7VZR - chains A and a of the 12 polymer chains in the assembly; structure by electron microscopy, 2.22 A resolution.

[Chain A (and a)]
Name: Photosynthetic reaction center subunit M
Organism: Chloracidobacterium thermophilum B
Notes: chain a of this document is another copy of the same molecule, construct and numbering; everything in this record applies to it too
UniProtKB: G2LDR8 (G2LDR8_CHLTF); residue numbers follow UniProt; this construct covers 1-865
Amino-acid sequence (865 residues; numbered 1 to 865; the number before each row is that of its first residue):
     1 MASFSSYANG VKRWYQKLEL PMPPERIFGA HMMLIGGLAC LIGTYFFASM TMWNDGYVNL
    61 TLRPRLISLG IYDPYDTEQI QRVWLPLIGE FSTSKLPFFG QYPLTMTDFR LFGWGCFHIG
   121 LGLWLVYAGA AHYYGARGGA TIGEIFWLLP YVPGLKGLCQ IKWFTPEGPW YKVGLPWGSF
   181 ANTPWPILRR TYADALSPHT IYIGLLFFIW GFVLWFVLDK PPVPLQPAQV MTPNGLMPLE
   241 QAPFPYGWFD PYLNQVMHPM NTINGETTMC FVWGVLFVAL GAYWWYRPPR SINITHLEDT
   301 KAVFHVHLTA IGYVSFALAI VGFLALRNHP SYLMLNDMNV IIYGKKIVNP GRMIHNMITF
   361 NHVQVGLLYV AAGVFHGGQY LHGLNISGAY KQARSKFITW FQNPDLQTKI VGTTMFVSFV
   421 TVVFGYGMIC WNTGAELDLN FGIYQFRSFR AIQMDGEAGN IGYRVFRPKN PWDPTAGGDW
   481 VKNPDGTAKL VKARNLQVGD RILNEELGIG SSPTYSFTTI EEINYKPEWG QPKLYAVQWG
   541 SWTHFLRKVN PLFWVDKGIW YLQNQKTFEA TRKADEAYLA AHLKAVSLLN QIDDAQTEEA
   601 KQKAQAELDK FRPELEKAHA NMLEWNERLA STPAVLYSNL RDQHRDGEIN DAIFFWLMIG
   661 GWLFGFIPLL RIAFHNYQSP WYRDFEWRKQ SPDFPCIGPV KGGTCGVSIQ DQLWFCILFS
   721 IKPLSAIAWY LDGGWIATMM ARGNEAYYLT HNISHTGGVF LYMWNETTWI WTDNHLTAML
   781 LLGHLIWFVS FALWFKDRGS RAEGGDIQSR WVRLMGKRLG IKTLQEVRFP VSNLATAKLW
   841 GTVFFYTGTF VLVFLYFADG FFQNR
Unresolved in the structure: 1-11 (chain a: 1-7)
Ion coordination: bacteriochlorophyll a Mg near E266 (its only coordinating residue here); 4Fe-4S cluster Fe: C705 (shared with C696(a), C705(a) of chain a); Ca2+: D732, E766, Y856, D859, G860; Zn ion near H784 (its only coordinating residue here)
Residues lining bound ligands:
  - 2GO ([methyl 9-acetyl-14-ethyl-20-hydroxy-4,8,13,18-tetramethyl-3-{3-oxo-3-[(3,7,11,15-tetramethylhexadec-2-en-1-yl)oxy]propyl}-3,4,20,21-tetradehydrophorbine-21-carboxylatato(2-)-kappa~4~N~23~,N~24~,N~25~,N~26~]zinc), molecule 1: V422, Y426, I429, L657, G661, F664, I721, K722, P723, S725, A726, W729, I736, V759, M763, W764, T767, I770, L780, H784, W787, F845, T849, L852, V853, Y856
  - 2GO, molecule 2: F760, M763, W764
  - 84Q ([(2S)-2-[2-azanylethoxy(oxidanyl)phosphoryl]oxy-2-(13-methyltetradecanoyloxy)ethyl] 13-methyltetradecanoate): H258, M260, N261, M269, W273, A317, L318, V321, G322, A325, L326, I358, H362, A634, D642
  - 85I ([(2R)-2-[2-(methylamino)ethoxy-oxidanyl-phosphoryl]oxy-2-(13-methyltetradecanoyloxy)ethyl] 13-methyltetradecanoate), molecule 1: K12, W14, V789, P830, V831, S832, N833, T836, W840, F844
  - 85I, molecule 2: Y313, F316, I320, F323, L324, R327, R352, T359, V363, L552, L636, Y637, S638, R645, F655, M658, I659, W662, L663, F666, I727, Y730, L731, G733, F861, Q863
  - 85I, molecule 3: G412, M415, F416, F419
  - 85I, molecule 4: V789, A792, L793, R801, Q808, W811, F829, P830, V831, S832, W840, F844
  - 85N ([(2S)-2-[[(1R)-1,2-bis(13-methyltetradecanoyloxy)ethoxy]methyl]-3-oxidanyl-3-oxidanylidene-propyl]-trimethyl-azanium), molecule 1: W431, F441, I443, Y444, F446, G540
  - 85N, molecule 2: W811, V812, M815, T823, L824, E826, V827, R828, F829
  - bacteriochlorophyll a (BCL), molecule 1: L18, L20, M22, R26, I27, A30, H31, M33, L34, G37, C40, L41, T44, V126, Y133, T300, V303, F304, H307, L308, I311
  - bacteriochlorophyll a (BCL), molecule 2: P24, I27, F28, H31, M32, I35, L121, L125, F180, I187, L188, R189, R190, T191, Y192, A195, P198, H199, Y202, I203, L205, L206, I209
  - bacteriochlorophyll a (BCL), molecule 3: F28, M32, W124, L125, Y127, A128, A131, H132, V173, G174, L175, P176, F180, T183, W185, Y202
  - bacteriochlorophyll a (BCL), molecule 4: L38, L41, I42, Y45, T61, L62, I311, S315, L318, I358, N361, H362, V365, Y369
  - bacteriochlorophyll a (BCL), molecule 5: Y45, Y57, V58, T61, L62, M357, I358, F360, N361, Q364, L368, V843, Y846, T847, F850, V851, V853, F854, F857
  - bacteriochlorophyll a (BCL), molecule 6: P64, R65, S68, F207, M260, N261, T262, I263, G265, E266, M269, C270, W273, F277, L318, A325, L326, H329, S331, Y332
  - bacteriochlorophyll a (BCL), molecule 7: Y192, A193, A195, L196, H199, T200, I203, L206, I209, W210, P289, I294, L297, E298, V303, V306, H307, A310, I311
  - bacteriochlorophyll a (BCL), molecule 8: H296, L297, A302, H305, V306, T309, A310, Y313, F316, A317, V370, V374, G377, G378, Y380, L381, F397, I398, F401, L669, L670, A673, F674
  - chlorophyll a (CLA), molecule 1: Y15, Q16, K17, L18, E19, L20, F304, L308, L368, Y369, A372, F375, H376, Q379, Q710, L713, W714, I717
  - chlorophyll a (CLA), molecule 2: I35, L38, A39, I42, F46, L62, R65, L66, L69, I71, W114, F117, H118, L121, L125, I203, L206, F207, W210, V213, F277, I311, V314, L318
  - chlorophyll a (CLA), molecule 3: G56, Y57, V58, I342, Y343, H775, A778, M779, L782, V851, F854
  - chlorophyll a (CLA), molecule 4: M415, S418, F419, V422, V423, Y426, F664, I667, R671, F715, L718, F719
  - chlorophyll a (CLA), molecule 5: V422, V423, Y426, G427, C430, T433, G434, L439, F441, F664, L718, F719, K722, M739, V759, F760, M763, W787, F845
  - chlorophyll a (CLA), molecule 6: L439, N440, F441
  - chlorophyll a (CLA), molecule 7: A778, L781, L782, H784, L785, W787, F788, F791
  - chlorophyll a (CLA), molecule 8: L785, F788, V789, F791, A792, F795, D797, S800, R801, G804, G805, Q808
  - lycopene (LYC): H31, L34, I35, L38, L41, Y45, V58, Y192, H199, H307
  - 4Fe-4S cluster (SF4): P695, C696, G698, P699, T704, C705, K796, L834
Reported in the primary citation:
  - 2GO coordination: H784
  - Ca2+ coordination: D732, D859

[Interface between chain A and chain a]
Pairs across the interface (138):
  Y343(A) - P513(a)  hydrophobic
  Y343(A) - T514(a)
  G344(A) - P513(a)
  K409(A) - L814(a)
  V411(A) - I807(a)  hydrophobic
  G412(A) - W811(a)
  T413(A) - W811(a)
  M415(A) - Q808(a)
  F416(A) - W811(a)  hydrophobic
  L437(A) - N774(a)  hydrogen bond (backbone-side chain)
  L437(A) - T777(a)
  L439(A) - N774(a)
  L439(A) - A778(a)  hydrophobic
  S511(A) - N774(a)  hydrogen bond (backbone-side chain)
  P513(A) - Y343(a)
  T514(A) - Y343(a)
  R671(A) - S800(a)  hydrogen bond (side chain-backbone)
  R671(A) - E803(a)  salt bridge
  R671(A) - G804(a)
  H675(A) - I807(a)
  S679(A) - E803(a)  hydrogen bond
  P680(A) - D806(a)
  P680(A) - R810(a)
  W681(A) - A802(a)  hydrophobic
  W681(A) - E803(a)
  W681(A) - D806(a)  hydrogen bond (backbone-side chain)
  D684(A) - R810(a)  salt bridge
  K689(A) - E803(a)  salt bridge
  C696(A) - P699(a)
  I697(A) - P699(a)
  G698(A) - G698(a)
  G698(A) - P699(a)
  P699(A) - C696(a)  hydrophobic
  P699(A) - G698(a)
  K701(A) - R798(a)  hydrogen bond (backbone-side chain)
  G702(A) - R798(a)
  G702(A) - N833(a)
  G702(A) - L834(a)  hydrogen bond (backbone-backbone)
  G703(A) - R798(a)  hydrogen bond (backbone-side chain)
  G703(A) - G799(a)
  G703(A) - L834(a)
  T704(A) - G799(a)
  C705(A) - K796(a)
  C705(A) - D797(a)
  C705(A) - R798(a)
  C705(A) - G799(a)  hydrogen bond (backbone-backbone)
  C705(A) - S800(a)  hydrogen bond (backbone-backbone)
  C705(A) - L834(a)  hydrophobic
  G706(A) - S800(a)
  V707(A) - G799(a)
  V707(A) - S800(a)
  V707(A) - E803(a)
  Q712(A) - S800(a)  hydrogen bond
  F715(A) - D797(a)
  F715(A) - S800(a)
  M740(A) - W771(a)  hydrophobic
  M740(A) - T777(a)
  M740(A) - L781(a)  hydrophobic
  R742(A) - W771(a)  hydrogen bond (side chain-backbone)
  F760(A) - L780(a)  hydrophobic
  F760(A) - L781(a)  hydrophobic
  F760(A) - H784(a)
  L761(A) - W771(a)
  W764(A) - W764(a)  hydrogen bond (backbone-side chain)
  W764(A) - T768(a)
  W764(A) - W771(a)
  T768(A) - W764(a)
  W771(A) - M740(a)  hydrophobic
  W771(A) - R742(a)  hydrogen bond (backbone-side chain)
  W771(A) - L761(a)
  W771(A) - W764(a)
  N774(A) - L437(a)  hydrogen bond (side chain-backbone)
  N774(A) - L439(a)
  N774(A) - S511(a)  hydrogen bond (side chain-backbone)
  T777(A) - L437(a)
  T777(A) - M740(a)
  A778(A) - L439(a)  hydrophobic
  L780(A) - F760(a)  hydrophobic
  L781(A) - T433(a)
  L781(A) - F760(a)  hydrophobic
  H784(A) - F760(a)
  F791(A) - F791(a)  hydrophobic
  L793(A) - K796(a)  hydrogen bond (backbone-side chain)
  W794(A) - F795(a)
  W794(A) - K796(a)  hydrogen bond (backbone-backbone)
  F795(A) - W794(a)
  F795(A) - K796(a)
  K796(A) - C705(a)
  K796(A) - L793(a)  hydrogen bond (side chain-backbone)
  K796(A) - W794(a)  hydrogen bond (backbone-backbone)
  K796(A) - F795(a)
  K796(A) - K796(a)
  K796(A) - L834(a)
  K796(A) - K838(a)
  D797(A) - C705(a)  hydrogen bond (backbone-backbone)
  D797(A) - F715(a)
  R798(A) - K701(a)  hydrogen bond (side chain-backbone)
  R798(A) - G702(a)  hydrogen bond (side chain-backbone)
  R798(A) - G703(a)  hydrogen bond (side chain-backbone)
  R798(A) - C705(a)  hydrogen bond (backbone-backbone)
  G799(A) - W681(a)
  G799(A) - G703(a)
  G799(A) - T704(a)
  G799(A) - C705(a)  hydrogen bond (backbone-backbone)
  G799(A) - V707(a)
  S800(A) - R671(a)  hydrogen bond (backbone-side chain)
  S800(A) - C705(a)
  S800(A) - G706(a)  hydrogen bond (side chain-backbone)
  S800(A) - V707(a)
  S800(A) - Q712(a)  hydrogen bond
  S800(A) - F715(a)
  A802(A) - W681(a)  hydrophobic
  E803(A) - R671(a)  salt bridge
  E803(A) - S679(a)  hydrogen bond
  E803(A) - W681(a)
  E803(A) - Y682(a)
  E803(A) - K689(a)  salt bridge
  E803(A) - V707(a)
  G804(A) - R671(a)
  D806(A) - P680(a)
  D806(A) - W681(a)  hydrogen bond (side chain-backbone)
  I807(A) - V411(a)  hydrophobic
  I807(A) - M415(a)  hydrophobic
  I807(A) - H675(a)
  Q808(A) - M415(a)
  R810(A) - P680(a)
  R810(A) - D684(a)  salt bridge
  W811(A) - G412(a)
  W811(A) - T413(a)
  W811(A) - F416(a)  hydrophobic
  L814(A) - K409(a)
  N833(A) - G702(a)
  L834(A) - G702(a)  hydrogen bond (backbone-backbone)
  L834(A) - G703(a)
  L834(A) - C705(a)  hydrophobic
  L834(A) - K796(a)
  A837(A) - K796(a)
  K838(A) - K796(a)  hydrogen bond (side chain-backbone)
Interface residues without a listed pair, chain A (78 interface residues in all): T408, Y426, T433, D438, L718, M739, T767, L785, W787, F845
Interface residues without a listed pair, chain a (77 interface residues in all): G344, T408, Y426, I697, L718, M739, L785, W787, A837, F845

[In short]
78 residues of chain A face 77 of chain a across their interface; the contacts include 33 hydrogen bonds and 6
salt bridges. Polar contacts include R671(A)-E803(a), D684(A)-R810(a) and K689(A)-E803(a). The paper reports
Ca2+ coordination by D732(A) and D859(A); 2GO coordination by H784(A).
Chain A and chain a are both Photosynthetic reaction center subunit M (Chloracidobacterium thermophilum B);
the structure, Structure of the Acidobacteria homodimeric reaction center bound with cytochrome c (the smaller
form), was determined by electron microscopy together with 7VZG from the same study.
